6F9D - chains G and J of the 12 polymer chains in the assembly; structure by electron microscopy, 13.30 A resolution (very low resolution: no residue pairs are listed; an interface is given only as per-side residue counts).

== Chain G ==
Protein: Glycoprotein
Organism: Rift valley fever virus
Reference sequence: A2T085 (A2T085_RVFV); residue numbers follow UniProt; this construct covers 154-469
Amino-acid sequence (316 residues; row label = number of the first residue in the row):
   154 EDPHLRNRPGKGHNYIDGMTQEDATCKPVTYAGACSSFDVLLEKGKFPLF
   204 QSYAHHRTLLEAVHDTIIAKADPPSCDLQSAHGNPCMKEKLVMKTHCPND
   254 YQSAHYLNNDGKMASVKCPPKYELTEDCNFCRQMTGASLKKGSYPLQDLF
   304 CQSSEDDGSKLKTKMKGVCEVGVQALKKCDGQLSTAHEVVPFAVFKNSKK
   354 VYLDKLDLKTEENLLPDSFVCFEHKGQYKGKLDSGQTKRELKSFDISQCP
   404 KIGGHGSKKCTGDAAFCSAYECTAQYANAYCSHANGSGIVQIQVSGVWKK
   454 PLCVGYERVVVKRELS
Disordered / not traced: 288-289, 380-392
What the authors report for this chain:
  - post-translational modification sites: N438 (proposed by the authors, not directly observed)

== Chain J ==
Protein: Glycoprotein
Organism: Rift valley fever virus
Reference sequence: A2T072 (A2T072_RVFV); residues 691-1118 here = UniProt positions 691-1118
Amino-acid sequence (431 residues; each row starts with the number of its first residue):
   688 DPGCSELIQASSRITTCSTEGVNTKCRLSGTALIRAGSVGAEACLMLKGV
   738 KEDQTKFLKIKTVSSELSCREGQSYWTGSFSPKCLSSRRCHLVGECHVNR
   788 CLSWRDNETSAEFSFVGESTTMRENKCFEQCGGWGCGCFNVNPSCLFVHT
   838 YLQSVRKEALRVFNCIDWVHKLTLEITDFDGSVSTIDLGASSSRFTNWGS
   888 VSLSLDAEGISGSNSFSFIESPGKGYAIVDEPFSEIPRQGFLGEIRCNSE
   938 SSVLSAHESCLRAPNLISYKPMIDQLECTTNLIDPFVVFERGSLPQTRND
   988 KTFAASKGNRGVQAFSKGSVQADLTLMFDNFEVDFVGAAVSCDAAFLNLT
  1038 GCYSCNAGARVCLSITSTGTGSLSAHNKDGSLHIVLPSENGTKDQCQILH
  1088 FTVPEVEEEFMYSCDGDERPLLVKGTLIAID
Differences from the reference sequence: expression tag (688-690)
What the authors report for this chain:
  - post-translational modification sites: N794, N1035 (proposed by the authors, not directly observed)

== Chain G / chain J interface ==
At this resolution (13 A) residue pairs are not listed: 6 residues of chain G and 8 of chain J lie at the interface.

== Summary ==
6 residues of chain G and 8 residues of chain J are in contact. The paper reports modification sites N438(G)
and N794(J) among others.
Here chain G is Glycoprotein and chain J is Glycoprotein, both from Rift valley fever virus. Entry 6F9D (Model
of the Rift Valley fever virus glycoprotein hexamer type 2) was determined by electron microscopy, deposited
together with 6F8P, 6F9B, 6F9C, 6F9E and 6F9F.
